Entry 7UDL (X-ray diffraction, 2.15 A resolution); this record covers chains A and D of the 3 polymer chains in the assembly.

[Chain A]
Name: Designed helical repeat protein (DHR) RPB_PLP1_R6
From: synthetic construct
Chain sequence (282 residues; row label = number of the first residue in the row):
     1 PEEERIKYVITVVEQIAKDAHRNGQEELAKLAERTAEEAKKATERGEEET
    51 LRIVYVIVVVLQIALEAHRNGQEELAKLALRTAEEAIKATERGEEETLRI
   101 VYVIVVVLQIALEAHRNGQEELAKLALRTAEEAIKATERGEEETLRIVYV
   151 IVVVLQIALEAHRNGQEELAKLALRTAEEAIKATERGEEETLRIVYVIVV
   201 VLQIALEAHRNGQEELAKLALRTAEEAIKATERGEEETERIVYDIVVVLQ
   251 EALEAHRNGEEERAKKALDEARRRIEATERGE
Unresolved in the structure: 1-2, 281-282

[Chain D]
Name: 6xPLP Peptide
Chain sequence (21 residues; numbered 202 to 222; the number before each row is that of its first residue):
   202 PLPPLPPLPPLPPLPPLPPLP
Unresolved in the structure: 202, 217-222
Covalently attached groups: covalent link Leu-203/Pro-216

[Interface between chain A and chain D]
Pairs across the interface (13; chain A residue first):
  Arg-5(A) with Leu-209(D)
  Tyr-8(A) with Leu-212(D), hydrophobic
  Tyr-55(A) with Leu-209(D), hydrophobic; Leu-212(D)
  Arg-99(A) with Leu-206(D)
  Tyr-102(A) with Leu-206(D), hydrophobic; Pro-207(D); Leu-209(D), hydrophobic
  Arg-146(A) with Leu-203(D)
  Tyr-149(A) with Leu-203(D), hydrophobic; Pro-204(D); Leu-206(D), hydrophobic
  Tyr-196(A) with Leu-203(D), hydrophobic
Interface residues without a listed pair, chain D (8 interface residues in all): Pro-210, Leu-215

[In short]
The chain A/chain D interface involves 8 residues from each chain.
Chain A is Designed helical repeat protein (DHR) RPB_PLP1_R6 (synthetic construct) and chain D is 6xPLP
Peptide; the structure, Crystal structure of designed helical repeat protein RPB_PLP1_R6 bound to PLPx6
peptide, was determined by X-ray diffraction together with 7UDJ, 7UDK and 7UE2 from the same study.
